Entry 5X4Z (X-ray diffraction, 7.80 A resolution (low resolution: residue-level contacts below are approximate; hydrogen-bond / salt-bridge calls are withheld)); this record covers chains B and C of the 12 polymer chains in the assembly.

== Chain B ==
Protein: DNA-directed RNA polymerase subunit beta
Organism: Komagataella phaffii (strain GS115 / ATCC 20864)
Notes: EC 2.7.7.6
Reference sequence: C4QZQ7 (C4QZQ7_KOMPG); residue numbers follow UniProt; this construct covers 1-1227
Amino-acid sequence (1227 residues; numbered 1 to 1227; the number before each row is that of its first residue):
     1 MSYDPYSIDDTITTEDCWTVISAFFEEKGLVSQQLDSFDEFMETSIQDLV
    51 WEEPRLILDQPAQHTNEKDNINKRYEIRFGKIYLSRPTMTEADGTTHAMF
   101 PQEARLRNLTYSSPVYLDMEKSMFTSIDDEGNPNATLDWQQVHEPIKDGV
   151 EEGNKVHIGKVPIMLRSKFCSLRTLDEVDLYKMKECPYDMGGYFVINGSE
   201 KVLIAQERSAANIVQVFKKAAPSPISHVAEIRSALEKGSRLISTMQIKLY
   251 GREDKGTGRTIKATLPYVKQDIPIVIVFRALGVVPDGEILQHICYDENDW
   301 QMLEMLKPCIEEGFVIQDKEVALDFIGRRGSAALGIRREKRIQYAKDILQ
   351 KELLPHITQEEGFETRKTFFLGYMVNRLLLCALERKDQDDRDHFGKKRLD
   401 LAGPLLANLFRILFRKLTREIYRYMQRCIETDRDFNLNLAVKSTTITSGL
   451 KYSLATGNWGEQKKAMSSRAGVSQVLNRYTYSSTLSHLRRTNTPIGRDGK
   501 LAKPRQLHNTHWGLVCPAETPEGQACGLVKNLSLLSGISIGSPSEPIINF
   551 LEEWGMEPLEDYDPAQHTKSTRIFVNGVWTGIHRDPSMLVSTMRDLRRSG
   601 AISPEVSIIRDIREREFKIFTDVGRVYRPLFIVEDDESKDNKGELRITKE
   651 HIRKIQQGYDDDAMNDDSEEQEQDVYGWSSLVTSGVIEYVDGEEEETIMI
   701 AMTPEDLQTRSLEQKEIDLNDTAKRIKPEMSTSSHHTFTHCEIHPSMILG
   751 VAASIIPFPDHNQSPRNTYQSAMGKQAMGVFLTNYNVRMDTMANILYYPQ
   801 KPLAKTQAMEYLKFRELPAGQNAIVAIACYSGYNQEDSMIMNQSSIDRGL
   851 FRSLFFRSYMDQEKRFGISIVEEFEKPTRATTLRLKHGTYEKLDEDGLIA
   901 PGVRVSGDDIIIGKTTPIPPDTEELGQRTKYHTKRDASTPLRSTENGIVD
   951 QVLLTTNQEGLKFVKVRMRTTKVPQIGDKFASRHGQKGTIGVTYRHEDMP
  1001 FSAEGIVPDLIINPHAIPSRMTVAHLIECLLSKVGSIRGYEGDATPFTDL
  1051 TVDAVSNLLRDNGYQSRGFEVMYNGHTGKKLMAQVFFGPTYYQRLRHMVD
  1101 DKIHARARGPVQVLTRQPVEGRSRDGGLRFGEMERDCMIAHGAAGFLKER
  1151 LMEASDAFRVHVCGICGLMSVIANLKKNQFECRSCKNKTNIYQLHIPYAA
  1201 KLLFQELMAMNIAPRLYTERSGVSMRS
Unresolved in the structure: 1-11, 58-76, 122-154, 208, 257-258, 328-338, 397-398, 431-438, 496-501, 642-643, 656-674, 708-720, 729-736, 918-935, 1150, 1225-1227
Metal / ion sites: Zn2+: Cys-1163, Cys-1166, Cys-1185

== Chain C ==
Protein: RNA polymerase II third largest subunit B44, part of central core
Organism: Komagataella phaffii (strain GS115 / ATCC 20864)
Reference sequence: C4R7L2 (C4R7L2_KOMPG); residues 1-304 here = UniProt positions 1-304
Amino-acid sequence (304 residues; row label = number of the first residue in the row):
     1 MSKEPKVNIINAQDDEVELMLSDVNLSLANSLRRTMLAEVPTLAIDLVEI
    51 KMNTSVLADEFISHRLGLIPLVSEDVEEMKYSRDCTCEDYCDECSVVLEL
   101 SARHEGEEGTTDVYSSSLIKVSGPGNLNVGEPVRRDDYDQGILLCKLRNH
   151 QELNIRCIAKKGIAKEHAKWSPCSAIAFEYDPHNKLKHTDFWFEVDAKKE
   201 WPDSKYATWEEPPKPGEVFDYKAKPNRFYMTVETTGSLKANQVFSRGIKT
   251 LQEKLANVLFELENSRPANTTAYGGATAYGGQTVYGRETSYGGNTNYGDY
   301 NAPY
Unresolved in the structure: 1, 108-109, 269-304
Metal / ion sites: Zn2+: Cys-85, Cys-87, Cys-91, Cys-94

== How chain B and chain C interact ==
Residue-residue contacts (70):
  Asn-786(B) / Val-56(C)
  Tyr-797(B) / Glu-60(C)
  Tyr-797(B) / Phe-61(C)
  Tyr-798(B) / Phe-61(C)
  Tyr-798(B) / His-64(C)
  Tyr-798(B) / Arg-65(C)
  Ser-844(B) / Ala-168(C)
  Asp-847(B) / His-64(C)
  Asp-847(B) / His-167(C)
  Asp-847(B) / Ala-168(C)
  Arg-848(B) / His-64(C)
  Arg-848(B) / Ala-168(C)
  Gly-849(B) / His-64(C)
  Arg-852(B) / His-64(C)
  Arg-969(B) / Ala-58(C)
  Arg-969(B) / Asp-59(C)
  Arg-969(B) / Glu-60(C)
  Thr-971(B) / Glu-60(C)
  Arg-995(B) / Lys-165(C)
  His-996(B) / Arg-33(C)
  Glu-997(B) / Arg-33(C)
  Glu-997(B) / Arg-34(C)
  Glu-997(B) / Ala-38(C)
  Asp-998(B) / Arg-34(C)
  Phe-1001(B) / Arg-33(C)
  Phe-1001(B) / Phe-178(C)
  Ala-1003(B) / Ala-177(C)
  Ala-1003(B) / Phe-178(C)
  Gly-1005(B) / Ile-176(C)
  Arg-1060(B) / Lys-199(C)
  Arg-1060(B) / Glu-200(C)
  Arg-1060(B) / Pro-202(C)
  Gly-1063(B) / Pro-202(C)
  Tyr-1064(B) / Pro-202(C)
  Gln-1065(B) / Glu-200(C)
  Gln-1065(B) / Trp-201(C)
  Gln-1065(B) / Pro-202(C)
  Arg-1067(B) / Glu-194(C)
  Phe-1069(B) / Trp-192(C)
  Phe-1069(B) / Trp-201(C)
  Glu-1070(B) / Trp-201(C)
  Tyr-1073(B) / Phe-178(C)
  Tyr-1073(B) / Glu-179(C)
  Tyr-1073(B) / Tyr-180(C)
  Gly-1075(B) / Arg-33(C)
  Gly-1075(B) / Arg-34(C)
  His-1076(B) / Asn-30(C)
  Thr-1077(B) / Leu-26(C)
  Thr-1077(B) / Asn-30(C)
  Gly-1078(B) / Leu-26(C)
  Gly-1078(B) / Asn-30(C)
  Gly-1078(B) / Phe-178(C)
  Gly-1078(B) / Tyr-180(C)
  Lys-1079(B) / Leu-26(C)
  Lys-1079(B) / Tyr-180(C)
  Lys-1080(B) / Tyr-180(C)
  Lys-1080(B) / Asp-181(C)
  Lys-1080(B) / His-188(C)
  Lys-1080(B) / Thr-189(C)
  Leu-1081(B) / His-188(C)
  Leu-1081(B) / Thr-189(C)
  Met-1082(B) / Lys-187(C)
  Met-1082(B) / His-188(C)
  Met-1082(B) / Thr-189(C)
  Met-1082(B) / Asp-190(C)
  Gln-1084(B) / Thr-189(C)
  Gln-1084(B) / Asp-190(C)
  Gln-1084(B) / Phe-191(C)
  Gln-1084(B) / Trp-192(C)
  Gln-1084(B) / Trp-201(C)
Also at the interface, not in a pair above, chain B (40 interface residues in all): Leu-854, Ile-948, Thr-970, Met-999, Glu-1004, Ser-1066
Also at the interface, not in a pair above, chain C (35 interface residues in all): Ser-27, Leu-37, Leu-68

== Overview ==
Chain B and chain C form an interface of 40 and 35 residues respectively. The Zn2+ site is built by
Cys-1163(B), Cys-1166(B) and Cys-1185(B).
Here chain B is DNA-directed RNA polymerase subunit beta and chain C is RNA polymerase II third largest
subunit B44, part of central core, both from Komagataella phaffii (strain GS115 / ATCC 20864). Entry 5X4Z (RNA
Polymerase II from Komagataella Pastoris (Type-1 crystal)) was determined by X-ray diffraction, deposited
together with 5X50 and 5X51.
